PDB entry 8DMJ | electron microscopy, 3.20 A resolution | chains B and H of the 7 polymer chains in the assembly

Chain B:
Name: Fusion glycoprotein F0, Fusion glycoprotein F1
From: Nipah henipavirus
UniProt: Q9IH63 (FUS_NIPAV); the construct has insertions or renumbered stretches relative to UniProt, so the offset changes along the chain: 26-93 = UniProt 26-93; 108-113 = UniProt 94-99; 117-488 = UniProt 117-488
Sequence (529 residues; row label = number of the first residue in the row; note: 14 numbers in that range are skipped by the numbering (no residue carries them; nothing is unmodelled there)):
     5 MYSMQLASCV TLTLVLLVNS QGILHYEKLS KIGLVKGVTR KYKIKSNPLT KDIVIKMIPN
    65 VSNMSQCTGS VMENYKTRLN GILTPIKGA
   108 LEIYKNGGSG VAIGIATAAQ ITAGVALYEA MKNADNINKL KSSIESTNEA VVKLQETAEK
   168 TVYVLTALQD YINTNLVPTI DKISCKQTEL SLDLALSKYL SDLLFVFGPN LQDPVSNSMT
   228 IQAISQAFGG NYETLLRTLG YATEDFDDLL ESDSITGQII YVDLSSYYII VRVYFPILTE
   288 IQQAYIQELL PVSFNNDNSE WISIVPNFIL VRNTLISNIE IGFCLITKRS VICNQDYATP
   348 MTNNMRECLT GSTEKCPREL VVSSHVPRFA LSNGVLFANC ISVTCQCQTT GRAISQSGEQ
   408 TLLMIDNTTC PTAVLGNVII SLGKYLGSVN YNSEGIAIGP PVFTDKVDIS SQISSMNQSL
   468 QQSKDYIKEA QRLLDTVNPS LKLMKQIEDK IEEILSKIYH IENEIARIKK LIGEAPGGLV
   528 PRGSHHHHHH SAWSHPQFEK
Not modelled in the structure: 5-26, 108-188, 445-547
Cystine bridges: Cys-71/Cys-192, Cys-331/Cys-340, Cys-355/Cys-363, Cys-387/Cys-392, Cys-394/Cys-417
Construct notes: expression tag (5-25, 489-547); linker (114-116)
UniProt features mapped onto this chain:
  - glycosylation (N-linked (GlcNAc...) asparagine): Asn-64, Asn-67, Asn-113, Asn-414, Asn-464

Chain H:
Name: antibody 1H1 heavy chain
From: Mus musculus
Notes: antibody fragment or engineered binder
Sequence (121 residues; each row starts with the number of its first residue; a row labelled like 82A-82C holds insertion residues (82A, then the next letters in order)):
     1 AVQLQQSGAE LMRPGASMKI SCKATGYTFS SYWIDWVKQR PGHGLEWIGE IL
   52A P
    53 GSGDTNYNEN FKGKAAFTAD TSSNTAYMQL
82A-82C TSL
    83 TSEDSAVFYC ARGGRYHG
100A-100D QGFF
   101 DYWGQGTTLT VSS
Cystine bridges: Cys-22/Cys-92

Chain B / chain H interface:
Contacting residue pairs (19):
  Thr-397(B) / Asn-58(H)
  Thr-397(B) / His-99(H)
  Gly-398(B) / Trp-33(H)
  Gly-398(B) / Asn-58(H)
  Arg-399(B) / Trp-33(H)
  Arg-399(B) / Asp-35(H)  salt bridge
  Arg-399(B) / Glu-50(H)  salt bridge
  Arg-399(B) / Gly-96(H)  hydrogen bond (side chain-backbone)
  Arg-399(B) / Tyr-98(H)
  Arg-399(B) / Gln-100A(H)
  Arg-399(B) / Gly-100B(H)
  Ala-400(B) / Tyr-98(H)
  Ala-400(B) / His-99(H)  hydrogen bond (backbone-backbone)
  Ile-401(B) / Tyr-98(H)
  Ile-401(B) / His-99(H)
  Ser-402(B) / Tyr-98(H)
  Ser-402(B) / His-99(H)
  Thr-416(B) / His-99(H)
  Cys-417(B) / His-99(H)  hydrogen bond
Also at the interface, not in a pair above, chain B (10 interface residues in all): Gln-393, Cys-394
Also at the interface, not in a pair above, chain H (11 interface residues in all): Asp-56, Gly-95

Overview:
Chain B and chain H form an interface of 10 and 11 residues respectively; the contacts include 3 hydrogen
bonds and 2 salt bridges. Polar contacts include Arg-399(B)/Asp-35(H), Arg-399(B)/Glu-50(H) and
Arg-399(B)/Gly-96(H).
Chain B is Fusion glycoprotein F0, Fusion glycoprotein F1 (Nipah henipavirus) and chain H is antibody 1H1
heavy chain (Mus musculus); the structure, Postfusion Nipah virus fusion protein in complex with Fab 1H1, was
determined by electron microscopy.
